Entry 7VHC (X-ray diffraction, 1.80 A resolution); this record covers chains E and F of the 7 polymer chains in the assembly.

# Chain E (and F)
Protein: Shiga toxin 2 B subunit
Organism: Escherichia coli
Notes: chain F of this document is another copy of the same molecule, construct and numbering; everything in this record applies to it too
Reference sequence: Q7DJJ2 (Q7DJJ2_ECOLX); residues 1-70 here correspond to UniProt positions 20-89 (UniProt number = residue number + 19)
Amino-acid sequence (70 residues; each row starts with the number of its first residue):
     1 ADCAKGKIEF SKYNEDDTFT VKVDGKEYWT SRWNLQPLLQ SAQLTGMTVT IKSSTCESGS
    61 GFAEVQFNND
Disulfide bonds: C3-C56

# Chain E / chain F interface
Residue-residue contacts (35; chain E residue first):
  R32(E) - E15(F)  hydrogen bond (side chain-backbone)
  R32(E) - D17(F)  salt bridge
  N34(E) - Y13(F)  hydrogen bond
  N34(E) - W33(F)
  N34(E) - Q36(F)
  L35(E) - Y13(F)  hydrophobic
  L38(E) - Y13(F)  hydrophobic
  L38(E) - Q36(F)
  L38(E) - P37(F)  hydrophobic
  L38(E) - Q40(F)  hydrogen bond (backbone-side chain)
  S41(E) - Q40(F)
  A42(E) - Q40(F)
  T45(E) - L44(F)
  M47(E) - Q40(F)
  M47(E) - Q43(F)
  M47(E) - L44(F)  hydrophobic
  A63(E) - Y13(F)
  A63(E) - N14(F)
  A63(E) - E15(F)  hydrogen bond (backbone-backbone)
  E64(E) - K12(F)  salt bridge
  E64(E) - Y13(F)
  E64(E) - E15(F)
  V65(E) - K12(F)
  V65(E) - Y13(F)  hydrogen bond (backbone-backbone)
  Q66(E) - F10(F)
  Q66(E) - S11(F)
  Q66(E) - K12(F)
  F67(E) - F10(F)
  F67(E) - S11(F)  hydrogen bond (backbone-backbone)
  F67(E) - Q43(F)  hydrogen bond (backbone-side chain)
  N68(E) - E9(F)
  N68(E) - F10(F)
  N68(E) - Q43(F)
  N69(E) - Q43(F)  hydrogen bond (side chain-backbone)
  N69(E) - L44(F)
Also at the interface, not in a pair above, chain E (19 interface residues in all): P37, K52, S53, S54
Also at the interface, not in a pair above, chain F (15 interface residues in all): F19

# Summary
The interface between chain E and chain F involves 19 residues on one side and 15 on the other, with 8
hydrogen bonds and 2 salt bridges. Polar pairs include R32(E)-D17(F), E64(E)-K12(F) and R32(E)-E15(F).
Both chains are Shiga toxin 2 B subunit (Escherichia coli). Entry 7VHC (Crystal structure of the STX2a
complexed with AR4A peptide) was determined by X-ray diffraction together with 7VHD, 7VHE and 7VHF from the
same study.
